PDB entry 8Z1V | electron microscopy, 3.16 A resolution | chains C and D of the 4 polymer chains in the assembly

[Chain C]
Molecule: Dipeptide transport ATP-binding protein DppD
Source organism: Escherichia coli K-12
Notes: EC 7.4.2.9
UniProt: P0AAG0 (DPPD_ECOLI); residue numbers follow UniProt; this construct covers 1-327
Sequence (327 residues; row label = number of the first residue in the row):
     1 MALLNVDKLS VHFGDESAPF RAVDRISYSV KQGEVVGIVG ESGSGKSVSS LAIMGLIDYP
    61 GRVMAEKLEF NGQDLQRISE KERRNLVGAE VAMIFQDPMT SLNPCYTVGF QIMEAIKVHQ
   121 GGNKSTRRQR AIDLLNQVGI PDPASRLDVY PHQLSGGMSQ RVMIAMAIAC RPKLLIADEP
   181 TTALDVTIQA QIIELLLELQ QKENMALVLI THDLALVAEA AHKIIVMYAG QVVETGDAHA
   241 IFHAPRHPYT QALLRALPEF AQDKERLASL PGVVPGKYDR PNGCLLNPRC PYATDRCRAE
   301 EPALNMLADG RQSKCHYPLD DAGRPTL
Disordered / not traced: 1-2, 326-327
Bound ions: 4Fe-4S cluster Fe: Cys284, Cys290, Cys297, Cys315
Small-molecule neighbours: 4Fe-4S cluster (SF4): His247, Pro248, Cys284, Leu286, Asn287, Cys290, Tyr292, Ala293, Cys297, Pro302, Cys315, His316
UniProt features mapped onto this chain:
  - binding site (ATP): Gly40 to Ser47
From the paper describing this entry:
  - 4Fe-4S cluster coordination: Cys284, Cys290, Cys297, Cys315
  - catalytic residues: Glu179 (citing earlier work)

[Chain D]
Molecule: Dipeptide transport ATP-binding protein DppF
Source organism: Escherichia coli K-12
Notes: EC 7.4.2.9
UniProt: P37313 (DPPF_ECOLI); numbering as in UniProt (aligned over 1-334)
Sequence (334 residues; numbered 1 to 334; the number before each row is that of its first residue):
     1 MSTQEATLQQ PLLQAIDLKK HYPVKKGMFA PERLVKALDG VSFNLERGKT LAVVGESGCG
    61 KSTLGRLLTM IEMPTGGELY YQGQDLLKHD PQAQKLRRQK IQIVFQNPYG SLNPRKKVGQ
   121 ILEEPLLINT SLSKEQRREK ALSMMAKVGL KTEHYDRYPH MFSGGQRQRI AIARGLMLDP
   181 DVVIADEPVS ALDVSVRAQV LNLMMDLQQE LGLSYVFISH DLSVVEHIAD EVMVMYLGRC
   241 VEKGTKDQIF NNPRHPYTQA LLSATPRLNP DDRRERIKLS GELPSPLNPP PGCAFNARCR
   301 RRFGPCTQLQ PQLKDYGGQL VACFAVDQDE NPQR
Disordered / not traced: 1-9
Bound ions: 4Fe-4S cluster Fe: Cys293, Cys299, Cys306, Cys323
Small-molecule neighbours: 4Fe-4S cluster (SF4): His255, Pro256, Cys293, Phe295, Asn296, Cys299, Arg301, Cys306, Pro311, Cys323, Phe324, Ala325
UniProt features mapped onto this chain:
  - binding site (ATP): Gly55 to Ser62
From the paper describing this entry:
  - 4Fe-4S cluster coordination: Cys293, Cys299, Cys306, Cys323
  - catalytic residues: Glu187 (citing earlier work)

[How chain C and chain D interact]
Residue-residue contacts (45):
  Glu41(C) - Asp193(D)
  Glu41(C) - Ser195(D)
  Ser42(C) - Asp193(D)  hydrogen bond
  Arg161(C) - Glu282(D)  salt bridge
  Asp185(C) - Glu56(D)
  Asp185(C) - Ser57(D)  hydrogen bond (side chain-backbone)
  Val186(C) - Glu56(D)
  Val186(C) - Ala264(D)
  Val186(C) - Thr265(D)
  Thr187(C) - Glu56(D)  hydrogen bond
  Thr187(C) - Ala264(D)
  Thr187(C) - Leu279(D)
  Thr187(C) - Arg298(D)
  Gln191(C) - Gly281(D)
  Glu194(C) - Lys278(D)  salt bridge
  Asp213(C) - Pro266(D)
  Ala215(C) - Pro266(D)
  Ala215(C) - Leu268(D)
  Glu219(C) - Arg273(D)  salt bridge
  Glu219(C) - Arg276(D)  salt bridge
  Phe242(C) - Leu268(D)  hydrophobic
  Leu253(C) - Val194(D)  hydrophobic
  Leu254(C) - Leu268(D)  hydrophobic
  Ala256(C) - Val194(D)  hydrophobic
  Ala256(C) - Ala198(D)
  Leu257(C) - Val194(D)  hydrophobic
  Pro258(C) - Ser223(D)
  Glu259(C) - Ser223(D)  hydrogen bond
  Glu259(C) - Arg267(D)
  Glu259(C) - Leu268(D)  hydrogen bond (side chain-backbone)
  Phe260(C) - Leu268(D)  hydrophobic
  Gln262(C) - His227(D)
  Asp263(C) - Lys246(D)  salt bridge
  Lys264(C) - His227(D)
  Lys264(C) - Asp230(D)  salt bridge
  Glu265(C) - His227(D)  hydrogen bond (backbone-side chain)
  Arg266(C) - Asn202(D)
  Arg266(C) - Asp206(D)  salt bridge
  Leu267(C) - Asn202(D)  hydrogen bond (backbone-side chain)
  Leu267(C) - His227(D)
  Ala268(C) - Ala198(D)
  Ser269(C) - Ser195(D)  hydrogen bond
  Ser269(C) - Gln199(D)  hydrogen bond
  Leu270(C) - Ser195(D)
  Leu270(C) - Gln199(D)  hydrogen bond (backbone-side chain)
Interface residues without a listed pair, chain C (36 interface residues in all): Ile188, Gln189, Ala190, His212, Leu214, Leu216, Ala218, His243
Interface residues without a listed pair, chain D (35 interface residues in all): Arg197, Leu201, Met205, Gln209, His220, Val224, Ala260, Leu261, Pro270, Ser280

[In short]
Chain C and chain D form an interface of 36 and 35 residues respectively, with 10 hydrogen bonds and 7 salt
bridges. Polar pairs include Arg161(C)-Glu282(D), Glu194(C)-Lys278(D) and Glu219(C)-Arg273(D). Bound to chain
C: 4Fe-4S cluster. The paper reports catalytic residues Glu179(C) and Glu187(D); 4Fe-4S cluster coordination
by Cys284(C), Cys290(C) and Cys293(D) among others.
Chain C is Dipeptide transport ATP-binding protein DppD and chain D is Dipeptide transport ATP-binding protein
DppF, both from Escherichia coli K-12; the structure, Cryo-EM structure of Escherichia coli DppBCDF in the
resting state, was determined by electron microscopy, deposited together with 8Z1W, 8Z1X and 8Z1Y.
